Entry 3QN0 (X-ray diffraction, 2.34 A resolution); this record covers chains C and E of the 6 polymer chains in the assembly.

# Chain C (and E)
Molecule: 6-carboxy-5,6,7,8-tetrahydropterin synthase
From: Escherichia coli
Notes: EC 4.1.2.50; chain E of this document is another copy of the same molecule, construct and numbering; everything in this record applies to it too
Reference sequence: C6EJA7 (C6EJA7_ECOD1); residues 0-120 here correspond to UniProt positions 1-121 (UniProt number = residue number + 1)
Amino-acid sequence (141 residues; each row starts with the number of its first residue; numbers below 1 keep their minus sign (Met-20 is residue -20)):
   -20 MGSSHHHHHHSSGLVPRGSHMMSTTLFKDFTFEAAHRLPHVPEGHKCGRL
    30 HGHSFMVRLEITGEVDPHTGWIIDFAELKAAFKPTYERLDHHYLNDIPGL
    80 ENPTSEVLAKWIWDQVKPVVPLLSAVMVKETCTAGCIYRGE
Unresolved in the structure: -20 to 1, 119-120
Sequence notes: expression tag (-20 to -1)
Metal / ion sites: Zn2+: His15, His30, His32

# Interface between chain C and chain E
Contacting residue pairs - 42 pairs, chain C then chain E:
  Glu12(C) with His30(E); Gly31(E); His32(E), salt bridge; Thr110(E)
  Ala13(C) with His30(E); Gly31(E), hydrogen bond (backbone-backbone)
  Ala14(C) with His30(E); Gly31(E)
  Lys25(C) with His70(E)
  Arg28(C) with Asp69(E), hydrogen bond (side chain-backbone); His70(E), hydrogen bond (side chain-backbone); His71(E), hydrogen bond
  Leu29(C) with Ala14(E), hydrophobic; His70(E); His71(E); Tyr72(E), hydrogen bond (backbone-backbone)
  His30(C) with Ala13(E); Ala14(E); His70(E)
  Gly31(C) with Glu12(E); Ala13(E), hydrogen bond (backbone-backbone); Ala14(E); Gly31(E); His32(E)
  His32(C) with Glu12(E), salt bridge; Gly31(E); His32(E); Ser33(E)
  Ser33(C) with His32(E); Ser33(E), hydrogen bond (backbone-side chain); Glu109(E)
  Asp69(C) with Arg28(E), hydrogen bond (backbone-side chain)
  His70(C) with Lys25(E), hydrogen bond (side chain-backbone); Cys26(E); Arg28(E), hydrogen bond (backbone-side chain); His30(E)
  His71(C) with Arg28(E), hydrogen bond; Leu29(E)
  Tyr72(C) with Leu29(E), hydrogen bond (backbone-backbone)
  Glu109(C) with Glu12(E); Ser33(E)
  Thr110(C) with Glu12(E)
Other interface residues (no listed pair), chain C (18 interface residues in all): Cys26, Glu66

# In short
The interface between chain C and chain E involves 18 residues on one side and 17 on the other, with 12
hydrogen bonds and 2 salt bridges. Polar contacts include Glu12(C)-His32(E), Arg28(C)-Asp69(E) and
Arg28(C)-His70(E). His15(C), His30(C) and His32(C) form the Zn2+ site.
Both chains are 6-carboxy-5,6,7,8-tetrahydropterin synthase (Escherichia coli). Entry 3QN0 (Structure of
6-pyruvoyltetrahydropterin synthase) was determined by X-ray diffraction, deposited together with 3QN9.
